Entry 7DPW (electron microscopy, 2.65 A resolution); this record covers chains A and B of the 4 polymer chains in the assembly.

Chain A (and B):
Name: CTP synthase
Source organism: Drosophila melanogaster
Notes: EC 6.3.4.2; chain B of this document is another copy of the same molecule, construct and numbering; everything in this record applies to it too
UniProt: Q9VUL1 (PYRG_DROME); residues 1-556 here = UniProt positions 1-556
Amino-acid sequence (556 residues; row label = number of the first residue in the row):
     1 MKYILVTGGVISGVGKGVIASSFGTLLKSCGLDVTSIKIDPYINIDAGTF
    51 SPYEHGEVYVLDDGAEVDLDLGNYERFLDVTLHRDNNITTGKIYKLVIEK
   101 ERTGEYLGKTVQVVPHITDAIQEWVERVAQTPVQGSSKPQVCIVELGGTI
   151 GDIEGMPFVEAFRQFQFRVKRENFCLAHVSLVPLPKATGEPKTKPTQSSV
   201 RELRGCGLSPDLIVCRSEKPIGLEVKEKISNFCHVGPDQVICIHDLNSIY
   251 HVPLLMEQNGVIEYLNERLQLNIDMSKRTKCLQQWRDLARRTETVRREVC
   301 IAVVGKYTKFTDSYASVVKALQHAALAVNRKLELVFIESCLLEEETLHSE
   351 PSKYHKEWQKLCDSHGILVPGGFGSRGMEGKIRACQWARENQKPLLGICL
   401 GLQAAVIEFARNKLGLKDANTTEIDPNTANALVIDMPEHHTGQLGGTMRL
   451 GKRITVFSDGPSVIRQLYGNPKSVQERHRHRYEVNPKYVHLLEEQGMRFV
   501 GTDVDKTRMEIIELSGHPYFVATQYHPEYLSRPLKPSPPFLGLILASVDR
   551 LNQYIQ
Ligand contacts:
  - CTP (cytidine-5'-triphosphate), molecule 1: Ser-12, Thr-149, Asp-152, Ile-153, Glu-154
  - CTP, molecule 2: Ser-12, Gly-13, Val-14, Gly-15, Lys-16, Gly-17, Val-18, Ser-21, Leu-69, Asn-73, Phe-77, Glu-145, Ile-249, Asp-312, Lys-319
  - CTP, molecule 3: Gln-112, Val-113, Val-114
  - CTP, molecule 4: Glu-190, Pro-191, Lys-192, Thr-193, Lys-194, Gln-197, Lys-228, Phe-232
Curated features (UniProtKB/Swiss-Prot):
  - active site (For GATase activity): Cys-399, His-526, Glu-528
Reported in the primary citation:
  - contacts within the chain: His-355/Trp-358
  - specificity-determining residues: Arg-481 (proposed by the authors, not directly observed)
  - mutagenesis - K16A, K38A: decreased catalytic activity

Chain A / chain B interface:
Contacting residue pairs (16):
  Val-10(A) / Lys-194(B)
  Val-10(A) / Pro-195(B)  hydrophobic
  Ile-11(A) / Pro-185(B)  hydrophobic
  Ile-11(A) / Lys-192(B)
  Ile-11(A) / Pro-195(B)
  Ser-12(A) / Lys-192(B)  hydrogen bond
  Thr-149(A) / Lys-194(B)
  Asp-152(A) / Lys-194(B)  salt bridge
  Pro-185(A) / Ile-11(B)  hydrophobic
  Lys-192(A) / Ile-11(B)
  Lys-192(A) / Ser-12(B)  hydrogen bond
  Lys-194(A) / Val-10(B)
  Lys-194(A) / Thr-149(B)
  Lys-194(A) / Asp-152(B)  salt bridge
  Pro-195(A) / Val-10(B)  hydrophobic
  Pro-195(A) / Ile-11(B)
Other interface residues (no listed pair), chain A (11 interface residues in all): Gly-13, Pro-183
Other interface residues (no listed pair), chain B (11 interface residues in all): Gly-13, Pro-183

Overview:
The chain A/chain B interface involves 11 residues from each chain; the contacts include 2 hydrogen bonds and
2 salt bridges. Among the polar pairs are Asp-152(A)/Lys-194(B) and Ser-12(A)/Lys-192(B). Chain A binds 4
copies of CTP. From the paper: K16A and K38A of chain A reduce catalytic activity; the specificity determinant
Arg-481(A).
Both chains are CTP synthase (Drosophila melanogaster). Entry 7DPW (Structural basis for ligand binding modes
of CTP synthase) was determined by electron microscopy together with 7WIZ, 7WJ4 and 7DPT from the same study.
